Entry 6OYY (X-ray diffraction, 2.70 A resolution); this record covers chains B and D of the 4 polymer chains in the assembly.

# Chain B (and D)
Molecule: Aspartate 1-decarboxylase alpha chain
Source organism: Mycobacterium tuberculosis (strain ATCC 25618 / H37Rv)
Notes: EC 4.1.1.11; chain D of this document is another copy of the same molecule, construct and numbering; everything in this record applies to it too
Reference sequence: P9WIL3 (PAND_MYCTU); numbering as in UniProt (aligned over 25-139)
Sequence (123 residues; row label = number of the first residue in the row):
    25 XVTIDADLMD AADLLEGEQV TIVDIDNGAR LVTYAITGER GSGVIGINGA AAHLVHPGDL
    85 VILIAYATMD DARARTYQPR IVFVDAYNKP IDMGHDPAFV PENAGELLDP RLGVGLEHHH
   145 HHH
Disordered / not traced: 116-147
Modified residues: PYR (pyruvic acid) at position 25
Differences from the reference sequence: conflict PYR_25 (Ser in P9WIL3); expression tag (140-147)
Residues lining bound ligands:
  - pyrazine-2-carboxylic acid (VGL), molecule 1: PYR_25, V56, T57, Y58, N72, G73, A74, A75
  - pyrazine-2-carboxylic acid (VGL), molecule 2: V47, I49, R54, I86, I88, Y90
UniProt features mapped onto this chain:
  - active site: Y58 (Proton donor)
  - binding site (substrate): T57, G73 to A75
From the paper describing this entry:
  - binding site for pyrazine-2-carboxylic acid: R54, A74, A75
  - mutagenesis - R54A: abolished binding to pyrazine-2-carboxylic acid
  - mutagenesis - R54A: abolished catalytic activity

# Interface between chain B and chain D
Pairs across the interface - 17 pairs, chain B then chain D:
  L39(B) - A98(D)  hydrophobic
  L39(B) - R99(D)
  Q43(B) - Y90(D)
  L55(B) - R54(D)
  V56(B) - R54(D)  hydrogen bond (backbone-side chain)
  T57(B) - Y90(D)
  Y58(B) - Y90(D)
  A74(B) - V47(D)  hydrophobic
  A74(B) - D48(D)
  A74(B) - I49(D)
  A74(B) - R54(D)
  A75(B) - R54(D)
  H77(B) - I49(D)  hydrogen bond (side chain-backbone)
  H77(B) - D50(D)  hydrogen bond (side chain-backbone)
  H77(B) - G52(D)
  L78(B) - R54(D)
  T92(B) - T92(D)
Interface residues without a listed pair, chain D (11 interface residues in all): N51

# Summary
Chain B and chain D each contribute 11 residues to their interface; the contacts include 3 hydrogen bonds.
Among the polar pairs are V56(B)-R54(D), H77(B)-I49(D) and H77(B)-D50(D). Ligands of chain B:
pyrazine-2-carboxylic acid. From the paper: a binding site for pyrazine-2-carboxylic acid at R54(B), A74(B)
and A75(B); R54A of chain B abolishes binding to pyrazine-2-carboxylic acid.
Both chains are Aspartate 1-decarboxylase alpha chain (Mycobacterium tuberculosis (strain ATCC 25618 /
H37Rv)). Entry 6OYY (Crystal structure of Mtb aspartate decarboxylase, pyrazinoic acid complex) was determined
by X-ray diffraction together with 6OZ8, 6P02 and 6P1Y from the same study.
